4Z9V - chains B and G of the 8 polymer chains in the assembly; structure by X-ray diffraction, 2.10 A resolution.

[Chain B]
Molecule: Bcl-2-like protein 1, APOPTOSIS REGULATOR BCL-XL
From: Homo sapiens
Notes: engineered mutation(s): FRAGMENT: BCL-XL DELTA-LOOP, residues 1-28 and residues 83-208
UniProtKB: Q07817 (B2CL1_HUMAN); residue numbers follow UniProt; this construct covers 1-26, 83-208
Chain sequence (153 residues; each row starts with the number of its first residue; note: 56 numbers in that range are skipped by the numbering (no residue carries them; nothing is unmodelled there); numbering starts at 0):
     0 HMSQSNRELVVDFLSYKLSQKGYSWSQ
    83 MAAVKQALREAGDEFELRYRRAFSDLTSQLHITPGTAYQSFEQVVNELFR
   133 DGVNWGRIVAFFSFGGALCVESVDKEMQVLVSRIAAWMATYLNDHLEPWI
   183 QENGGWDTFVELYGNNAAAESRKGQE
Not modelled in the structure: 0, 208
Differences from the reference sequence: expression tag (0)
Residues lining bound ligands: bicarbonate ion (BCT): Asp11, Ser14, Tyr15, Ala84, Lys87, Arg91
Swiss-Prot annotation at these positions:
  - motif: Ser4 to Trp24 (BH4), Val86 to Arg100 (BH3), Glu129 to Gly148 (BH1), Pro180 to Tyr195 (BH2)
  - mutagenesis: Phe131 to Asp133 (No heterodimerization with BAX), Val135 to Trp137 (Loss of anti-apoptotic activity), Gly138 to Ile140 (Loss of anti-apoptotic activity), Gly138 (G138A: No heterodimerization with BAX), Ser145 to Gly147 (Decreases interaction with DNM1L, no effect on endocytosis enhancement), Gly148 (G148E: No heterodimerization with BAX), Asp156 (D156A: No effect on caspase-1 cleavage), Asp176 (D176A: No effect on caspase-1 cleavage), Trp188 to Phe191 (Abolishes interaction with DNM1L and endocytosis enhancement), Trp188 to Asp189 (Reduces anti-apoptotic activity by about half), Asp189 (D189A: No effect on caspase-1 cleavage)
From the paper describing this entry:
  - mutagenesis - Y101K: abolished binding to Translationally-controlled tumor protein (chain G)

[Chain G]
Molecule: Translationally-controlled tumor protein
From: Homo sapiens
Notes: engineered mutation(s): Nterminal peptide
UniProtKB: P13693 (TCTP_HUMAN); numbering as in UniProt (aligned over 11-31)
Chain sequence (21 residues; row label = number of the first residue in the row):
    11 DEMFSDIYKIREIADGLCLEV
From the paper describing this entry:
  - mutagenesis - R21A: abolished binding to Bcl-2-like protein 1, APOPTOSIS REGULATOR BCL-XL (chain B)

[How chain B and chain G interact]
Pairs across the interface (34):
  Gln3(B) - Leu27(G)
  Arg6(B) - Leu27(G)
  Glu7(B) - Leu27(G)
  Val10(B) - Cys28(G)
  Leu13(B) - Leu29(G)  hydrophobic
  Ser14(B) - Leu29(G)
  Ser14(B) - Glu30(G)  hydrogen bond (side chain-backbone)
  Leu17(B) - Leu29(G)  hydrophobic
  Leu17(B) - Val31(G)  hydrophobic
  Tyr22(B) - Val31(G)
  Ser23(B) - Val31(G)
  Trp24(B) - Asp16(G)
  Trp24(B) - Ile20(G)  hydrophobic
  Trp24(B) - Val31(G)  hydrogen bond (backbone-backbone)
  Ser25(B) - Phe14(G)
  Ser25(B) - Ile17(G)
  Ser25(B) - Glu30(G)  hydrogen bond (side chain-backbone)
  Ser25(B) - Val31(G)  hydrogen bond (backbone-backbone)
  Gln26(B) - Phe14(G)
  Gln26(B) - Val31(G)  hydrogen bond (backbone-backbone)
  Met83(B) - Phe14(G)  hydrophobic
  Met83(B) - Ile17(G)  hydrophobic
  Met83(B) - Tyr18(G)
  Met83(B) - Glu30(G)  hydrogen bond (backbone-backbone)
  Ala84(B) - Glu30(G)  hydrogen bond (backbone-backbone)
  Val86(B) - Phe14(G)  hydrophobic
  Lys87(B) - Glu30(G)  salt bridge
  Glu179(B) - Asp11(G)  hydrogen bond (side chain-backbone)
  Ile182(B) - Met13(G)  hydrophobic
  Gln183(B) - Asp11(G)  hydrogen bond
  Gln183(B) - Met13(G)
  Gly187(B) - Met13(G)
  Trp188(B) - Met13(G)
  Trp188(B) - Phe14(G)

[Overview]
21 residues of chain B and 12 residues of chain G are in contact, with 9 hydrogen bonds and 1 salt bridge.
Polar contacts include Lys87(B)-Glu30(G), Ser14(B)-Glu30(G) and Ser25(B)-Glu30(G). The paper reports that
Y101K of chain B abolishes binding to Translationally-controlled tumor protein (chain G); R21A of chain G
abolishes binding to Bcl-2-like protein 1, APOPTOSIS REGULATOR BCL-XL (chain B).
Here chain B is Bcl-2-like protein 1, APOPTOSIS REGULATOR BCL-XL and chain G is Translationally-controlled
tumor protein, both from Homo sapiens. Entry 4Z9V (TCTP contains a BH3-like domain, which instead of
inhibiting, activates Bcl-xL) was determined by X-ray diffraction.
